Entry 3JVB (X-ray diffraction, 2.17 A resolution); this record covers chain A.

== Chain A ==
Protein: Polyhedrin
From: Wiseana signata NPV
Reference sequence: O37157 (O37157_9ABAC); residues 1-243 here = UniProt positions 1-243
Chain sequence (243 residues; numbered 1 to 243; the number before each row is that of its first residue):
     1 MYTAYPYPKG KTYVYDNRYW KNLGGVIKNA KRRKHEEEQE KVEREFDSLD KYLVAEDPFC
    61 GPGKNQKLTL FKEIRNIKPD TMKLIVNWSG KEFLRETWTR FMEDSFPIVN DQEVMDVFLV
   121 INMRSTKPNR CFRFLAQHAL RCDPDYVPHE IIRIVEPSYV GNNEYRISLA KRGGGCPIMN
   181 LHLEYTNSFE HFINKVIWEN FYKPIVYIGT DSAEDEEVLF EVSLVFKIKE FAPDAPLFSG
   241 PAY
Unresolved in the structure: 1-9, 37-39, 142-145, 171-185, 195-202
Disulfide bonds: Cys131 forms a disulfide with the same residue of a neighbouring copy of this chain
From the paper describing this entry:
  - self-association interface (contacts with another copy of this molecule); pairs are residue here / residue on that copy: Arg130-Glu214 (salt bridge), Cys131-Cys131 (disulfide)

== Overview ==
From the paper: a self-association interface involving Arg130, Cys131 and Glu214.
Chain A is Polyhedrin (Wiseana signata NPV); the structure, Crystal structure of infectious baculovirus
polyhedra, was determined by X-ray diffraction (same publication as 3JW6).
